PDB entry 7S4L | electron microscopy, 2.46 A resolution | chains A and E of the 9 polymer chains in the assembly

# Chain A (and E)
Protein: Particulate methane monooxygenase, B subunit
Source organism: Methylomicrobium alcaliphilum (strain DSM 19304 / NCIMB 14124 / VKM B-2133 / 20Z)
Notes: EC 1.14.13.25; chain E of this document is another copy of the same molecule, construct and numbering; everything in this record applies to it too
UniProt: G4SZ64 (G4SZ64_META2); numbering as in UniProt (aligned over 1-414)
Amino-acid sequence (414 residues; each row starts with the number of its first residue):
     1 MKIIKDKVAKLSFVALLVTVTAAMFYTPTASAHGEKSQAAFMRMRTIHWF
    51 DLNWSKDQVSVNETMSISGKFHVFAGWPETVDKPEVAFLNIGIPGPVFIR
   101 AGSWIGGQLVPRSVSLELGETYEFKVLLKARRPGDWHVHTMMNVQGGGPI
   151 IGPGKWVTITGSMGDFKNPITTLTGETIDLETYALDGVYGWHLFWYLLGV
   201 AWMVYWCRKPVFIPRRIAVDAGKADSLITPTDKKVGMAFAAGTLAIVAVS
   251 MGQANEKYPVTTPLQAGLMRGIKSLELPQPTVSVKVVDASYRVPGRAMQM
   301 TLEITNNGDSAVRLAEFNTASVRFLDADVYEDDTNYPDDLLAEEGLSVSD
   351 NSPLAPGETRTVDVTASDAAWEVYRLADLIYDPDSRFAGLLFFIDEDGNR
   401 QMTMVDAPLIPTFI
Unresolved in the structure: 1-32
Bound ions: Cu ion site 1: H33, H139; Cu ion site 2 near H72 (its only coordinating residue here)
Residues lining bound ligands: 1,2-dihexanoyl-sn-glycero-3-phosphocholine (HXG): M251, N255, T261

# Chain A / chain E interface
Contacting residue pairs (24):
  A75(A) - R270(E)
  W77(A) - R270(E)  hydrogen bond (backbone-side chain)
  P78(A) - R270(E)  hydrogen bond (backbone-side chain)
  E79(A) - G267(E)
  E79(A) - L268(E)  hydrogen bond (side chain-backbone)
  E79(A) - R270(E)
  I380(A) - T262(E)
  I380(A) - P263(E)
  Y381(A) - P263(E)
  D382(A) - P263(E)
  D382(A) - Q265(E)  hydrogen bond (backbone-side chain)
  P383(A) - L264(E)
  P383(A) - Q265(E)
  P383(A) - A266(E)  hydrogen bond (backbone-backbone)
  D384(A) - R112(E)  salt bridge
  D384(A) - Q265(E)  hydrogen bond (backbone-side chain)
  D384(A) - A266(E)
  D384(A) - G267(E)
  S385(A) - Q265(E)  hydrogen bond (backbone-side chain)
  R386(A) - R112(E)
  R386(A) - G267(E)
  R386(A) - L268(E)  hydrogen bond (side chain-backbone)
  P411(A) - L173(E)
  F413(A) - V260(E)  hydrophobic
Other interface residues (no listed pair), chain A (16 interface residues in all): G76, K83, I410
Other interface residues (no listed pair), chain E (12 interface residues in all): M269

# Overview
16 residues of chain A and 12 residues of chain E are in contact, with 8 hydrogen bonds and 1 salt bridge.
Among the polar pairs are D384(A)-R112(E), W77(A)-R270(E) and P78(A)-R270(E). Ligands of chain A:
1,2-dihexanoyl-sn-glycero-3-phosphocholine. H33(A) and H139(A) form the Cu ion site 1.
Both chains are Particulate methane monooxygenase, B subunit (Methylomicrobium alcaliphilum (strain DSM 19304
/ NCIMB 14124 / VKM B-2133 / 20Z)). Entry 7S4L (CryoEM structure of Methylotuvimicrobium alcaliphilum 20Z pMMO
in a POPC nanodisc at 2.46 Angstrom resolution) was determined by electron microscopy together with 7S4H,
7S4I, 7S4J, 7S4K, 7S4M, 7T4O and 7T4P from the same study.
